PDB entry 3VDH | X-ray diffraction, 1.62 A resolution | chain A

== Chain A ==
Name: B-1,4-endoglucanase
Organism: Prevotella bryantii
UniProt: O06842 (O06842_PREBR); residues 2-353 here correspond to UniProt positions 573-924 (UniProt number = residue number + 571)
Chain sequence (353 residues; row label = number of the first residue in the row):
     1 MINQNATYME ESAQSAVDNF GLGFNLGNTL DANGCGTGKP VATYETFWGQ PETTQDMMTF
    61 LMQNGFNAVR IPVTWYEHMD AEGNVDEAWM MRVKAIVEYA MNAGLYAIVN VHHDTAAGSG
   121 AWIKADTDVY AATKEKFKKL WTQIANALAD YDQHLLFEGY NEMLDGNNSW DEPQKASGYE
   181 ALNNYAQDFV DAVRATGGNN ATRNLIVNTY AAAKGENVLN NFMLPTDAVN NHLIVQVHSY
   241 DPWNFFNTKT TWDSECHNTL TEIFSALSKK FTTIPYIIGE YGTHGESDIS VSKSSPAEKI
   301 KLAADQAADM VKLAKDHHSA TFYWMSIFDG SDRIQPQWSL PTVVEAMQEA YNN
Disordered / not traced: 1-6, 353
Sequence notes: expression tag (1)
Modified residues: Mse1 (selenomethionine); Mse9, Mse57, Mse58, Mse62, Mse79, Mse90, Mse91, Mse101, Mse163, Mse223, Mse310, Mse325, Mse347 (selenomethionine; parent Met)
Reported in the primary citation:
  - catalytic residues: Glu162, Glu280 (by similarity / conservation)
  - mutagenesis - E280A (>18,000-fold): abolished catalytic activity on XXXG-CNP
  - mutagenesis - E280A (>18,000-fold): abolished catalytic activity on GGG-CNP

== In short ==
The paper reports catalytic residues Glu162 and Glu280; E280A abolishes catalytic activity on XXXG-CNP.
Chain A is B-1,4-endoglucanase (Prevotella bryantii); the structure, Crystal structure of PbGH5A, a glycoside
hydrolase family 5 enzyme from Prevotella bryantii B14, was determined by X-ray diffraction together with
5D9M, 5D9N, 5D9O and 5D9P from the same study.
